1P3A - chains I and G of the 10 polymer chains in the assembly; structure by X-ray diffraction, 3.00 A resolution.

[Chain I]
Molecule: Palindromic 146bp Human Alpha-Satellite DNA fragment
Source organism: Homo sapiens
Sequence (146 nucleotides; numbered 1 to 146; the number before each row is that of its first residue):
     1 ATCAATATCC ACCTGCAGAT TCTACCAAAA GTGTATTTGG AAACTGCTCC ATCAAAAGGC
    61 ATGTTCAGCG GAATTCCGCT GAACATGCCT TTTGATGGAG CAGTTTCCAA ATACACTTTT
   121 GGTAGAATCT GCAGGTGGAT ATTGAT

[Chain G]
Name: Histone H2A
Source organism: Xenopus laevis
UniProtKB: Q7ZT66 (Q7ZT66_9ZZZZ); residues 1001-1129 here correspond to UniProt positions 2-130 (UniProt number = residue number - 999)
Chain sequence (129 residues; each row starts with the number of its first residue):
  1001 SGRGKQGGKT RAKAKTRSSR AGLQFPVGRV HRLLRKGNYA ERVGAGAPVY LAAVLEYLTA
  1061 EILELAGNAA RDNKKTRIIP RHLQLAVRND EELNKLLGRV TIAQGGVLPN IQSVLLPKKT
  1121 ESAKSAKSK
Disordered / not traced: 1001-1015, 1120-1129
Differences from the reference sequence: conflict Ala1014 (Ser15 in Q7ZT66), Gly1067 (Trp68 in Q7ZT66), Asn1068 (Glu69 in Q7ZT66), 21 further conflict positions vs the reference (Q7ZT66) not listed

[Chain I / chain G interface]
Residue-residue contacts (14):
  DA111(I) with Arg1042(G), sugar contact; Gly1044(G), phosphate contact; Ala1045(G), hydrogen bond to the phosphate
  DT112(I) with Arg1035(G), salt bridge to the phosphate; Arg1042(G), phosphate contact; Val1043(G), hydrogen bond to the phosphate
  DG121(I) with Arg1029(G), hydrogen bond to the phosphate
  DG122(I) with Arg1029(G), salt bridge to the phosphate
  DG131(I) with Thr1076(G), sugar contact; Arg1077(G), hydrogen bond to the sugar
  DC132(I) with Lys1075(G), phosphate contact; Thr1076(G), hydrogen bond to the phosphate; Arg1077(G), hydrogen bond to the phosphate
  DA133(I) with Lys1075(G), salt bridge to the phosphate
Also at the interface, not in a pair above, chain G (10 interface residues in all): Glu1041

[Overview]
7 residues of chain I and 10 residues of chain G are in contact, with 6 hydrogen bonds and 3 salt bridges.
Polar contacts include DG131(I)-Arg1077(G), DA111(I)-Ala1045(G) and DT112(I)-Val1043(G).
Here chain I is Palindromic 146bp Human Alpha-Satellite DNA fragment (Homo sapiens) and chain G is Histone H2A
(Xenopus laevis). Entry 1P3A (Crystallographic Studies of Nucleosome Core Particles containing Histone 'Sin'
Mutants) was determined by X-ray diffraction (same publication as 1P34, 1P3B, 1P3F, 1P3G, 1P3I, 1P3K and 4
further entries).
